PDB entry 6BCU | electron microscopy, 3.80 A resolution | chains B and R of the 10 polymer chains in the assembly

== Chain B ==
Name: Serine/threonine-protein kinase mTOR
Source organism: Homo sapiens
Notes: EC 2.7.11.1
UniProtKB: P42345 (MTOR_HUMAN); residues 579-2549 carry their UniProt numbers (1971 of 2549 residues fall inside the UniProt entry; the rest is not from it)
Sequence (2549 residues; numbered 1 to 2549; the number before each row is that of its first residue; X marks 59 residues of unknown identity (built as UNK)):
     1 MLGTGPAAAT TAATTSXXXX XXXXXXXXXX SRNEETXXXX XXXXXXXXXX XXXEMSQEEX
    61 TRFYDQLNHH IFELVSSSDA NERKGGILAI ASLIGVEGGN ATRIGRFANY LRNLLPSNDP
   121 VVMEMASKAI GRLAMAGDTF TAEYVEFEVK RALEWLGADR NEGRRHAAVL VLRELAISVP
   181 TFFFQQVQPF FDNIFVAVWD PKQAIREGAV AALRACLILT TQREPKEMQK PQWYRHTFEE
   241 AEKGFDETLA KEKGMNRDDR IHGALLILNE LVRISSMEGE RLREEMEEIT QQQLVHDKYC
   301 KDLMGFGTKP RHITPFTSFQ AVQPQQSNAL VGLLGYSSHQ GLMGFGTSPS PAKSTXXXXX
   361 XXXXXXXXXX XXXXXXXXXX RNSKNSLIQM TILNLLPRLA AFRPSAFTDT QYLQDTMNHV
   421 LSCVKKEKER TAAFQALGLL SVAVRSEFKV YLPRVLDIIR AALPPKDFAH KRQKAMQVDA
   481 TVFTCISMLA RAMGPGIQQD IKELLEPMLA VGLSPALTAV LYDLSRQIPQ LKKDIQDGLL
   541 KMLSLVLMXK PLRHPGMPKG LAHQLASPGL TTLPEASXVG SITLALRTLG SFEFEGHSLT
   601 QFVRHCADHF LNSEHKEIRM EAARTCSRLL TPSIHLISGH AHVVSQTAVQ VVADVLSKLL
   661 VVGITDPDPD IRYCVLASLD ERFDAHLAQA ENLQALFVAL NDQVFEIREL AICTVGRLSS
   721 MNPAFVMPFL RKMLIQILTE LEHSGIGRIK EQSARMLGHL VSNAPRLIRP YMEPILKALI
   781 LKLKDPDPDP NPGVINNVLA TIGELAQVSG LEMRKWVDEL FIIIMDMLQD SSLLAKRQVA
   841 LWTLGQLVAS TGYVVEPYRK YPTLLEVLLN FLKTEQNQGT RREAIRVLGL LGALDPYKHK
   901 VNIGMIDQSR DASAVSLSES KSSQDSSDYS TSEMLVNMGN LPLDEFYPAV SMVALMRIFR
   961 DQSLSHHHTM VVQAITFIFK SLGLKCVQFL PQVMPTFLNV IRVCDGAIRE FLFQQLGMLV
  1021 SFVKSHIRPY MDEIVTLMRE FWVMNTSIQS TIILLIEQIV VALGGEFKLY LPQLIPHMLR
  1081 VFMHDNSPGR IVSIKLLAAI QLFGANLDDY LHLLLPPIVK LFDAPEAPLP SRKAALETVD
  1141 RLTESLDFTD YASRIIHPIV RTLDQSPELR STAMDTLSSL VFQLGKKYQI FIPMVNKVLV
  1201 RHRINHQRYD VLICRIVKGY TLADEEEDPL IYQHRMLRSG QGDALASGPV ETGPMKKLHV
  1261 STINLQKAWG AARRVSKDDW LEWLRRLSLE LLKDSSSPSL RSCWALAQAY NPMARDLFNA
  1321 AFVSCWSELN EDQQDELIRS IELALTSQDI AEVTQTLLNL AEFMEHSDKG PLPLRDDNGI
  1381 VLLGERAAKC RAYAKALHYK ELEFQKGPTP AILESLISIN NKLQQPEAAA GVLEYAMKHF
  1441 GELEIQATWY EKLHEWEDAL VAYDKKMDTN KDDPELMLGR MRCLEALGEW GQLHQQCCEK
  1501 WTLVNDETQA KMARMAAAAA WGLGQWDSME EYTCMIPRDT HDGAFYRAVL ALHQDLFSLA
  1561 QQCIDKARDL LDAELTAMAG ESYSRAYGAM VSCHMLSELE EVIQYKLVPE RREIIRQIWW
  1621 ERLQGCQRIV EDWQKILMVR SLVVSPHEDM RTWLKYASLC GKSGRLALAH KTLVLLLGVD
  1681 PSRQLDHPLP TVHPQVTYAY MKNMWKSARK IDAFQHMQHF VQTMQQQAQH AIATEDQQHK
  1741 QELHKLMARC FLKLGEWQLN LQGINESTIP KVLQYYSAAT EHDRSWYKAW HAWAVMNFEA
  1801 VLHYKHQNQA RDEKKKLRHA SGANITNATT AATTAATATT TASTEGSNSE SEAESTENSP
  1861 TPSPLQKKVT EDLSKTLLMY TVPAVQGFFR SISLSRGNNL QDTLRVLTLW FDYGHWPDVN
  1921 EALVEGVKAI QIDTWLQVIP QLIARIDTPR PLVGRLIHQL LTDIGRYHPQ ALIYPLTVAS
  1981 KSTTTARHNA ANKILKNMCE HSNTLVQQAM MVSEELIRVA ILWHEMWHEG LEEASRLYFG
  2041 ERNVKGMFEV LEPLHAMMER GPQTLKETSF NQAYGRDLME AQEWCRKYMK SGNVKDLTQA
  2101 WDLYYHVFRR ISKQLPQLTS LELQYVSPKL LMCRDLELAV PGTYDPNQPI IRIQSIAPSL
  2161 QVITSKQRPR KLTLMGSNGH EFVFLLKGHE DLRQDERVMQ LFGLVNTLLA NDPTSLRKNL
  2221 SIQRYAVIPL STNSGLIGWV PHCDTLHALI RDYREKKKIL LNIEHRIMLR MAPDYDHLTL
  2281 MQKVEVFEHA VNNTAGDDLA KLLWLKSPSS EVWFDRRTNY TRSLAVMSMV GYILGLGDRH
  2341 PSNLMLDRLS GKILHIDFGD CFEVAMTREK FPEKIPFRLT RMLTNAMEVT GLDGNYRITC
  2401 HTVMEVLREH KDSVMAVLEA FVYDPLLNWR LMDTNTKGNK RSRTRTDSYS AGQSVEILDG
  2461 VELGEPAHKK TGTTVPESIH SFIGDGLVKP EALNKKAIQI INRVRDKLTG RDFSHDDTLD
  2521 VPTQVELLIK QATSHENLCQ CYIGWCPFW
Not modelled in the structure: 1-16, 31-36, 54-59, 75-81, 247-257, 290-355, 381-385, 405-409, 467-477, 550-577, 634-643, 904-932, 1223-1260, 1815-1866, 2437-2491
Metal / ion sites: Mg2+ site 1: Asn2343 (together with ATP); Mg2+ site 2: Asp2357 (together with ATP)
Residues lining bound ligands: ATP (adenosine-5'-triphosphate): Ser2165, Lys2166, Gln2167, Pro2169, Leu2185, Lys2187, Tyr2225, Ile2237, Gly2238, Trp2239, Val2240, Thr2245, Ser2342, Asn2343, Met2345, Ile2356, Asp2357
Curated features (UniProtKB/Swiss-Prot):
  - region: Val2162 to Arg2168 (G-loop), Lys2258 to Gly2296 (Interaction with MLST8), Gly2335 to Asn2343 (Catalytic loop), His2355 to Thr2380 (Activation loop)
  - binding site (1D-myo-inositol hexakisphosphate): Lys1662, Lys1702, Arg1749
  - binding site (ATP): Ser2165, Gln2167, Leu2185, Lys2187, Glu2190, Tyr2225, Gly2238, Trp2239, Val2240, Thr2245, Met2345, Ile2356
  - binding site (Mg(2+)): Asn2343, Asp2357
  - modified residue: Thr1162 (Phosphothreonine), Lys1218 (N6-acetyllysine), Ser1261 (Phosphoserine), Ser2159 (Phosphoserine), Thr2164 (Phosphothreonine), Thr2173 (Phosphothreonine), Thr2446 (Phosphothreonine), Ser2448 (Phosphoserine), Ser2478 (Phosphoserine), Ser2481 (Phosphoserine)
  - cross-link: Lys2066 (Glycyl lysine isopeptide (Lys-Gly) (interchain with G-Cter in ubiquitin))
Reported in the primary citation:
  - catalytic residues: Asp2338, His2340
  - disease-associated variants - A1459P, T1977R, S2215Y, E2419K: increased catalytic activity with GTP-binding protein Rheb (chain R)

== Chain R ==
Name: GTP-binding protein Rheb
Source organism: Homo sapiens
UniProtKB: Q15382 (RHEB_HUMAN); residue numbers follow UniProt; this construct covers 1-184
Sequence (188 residues; each row starts with the number of its first residue; numbers below 1 keep their minus sign (Gly-3 is residue -3)):
    -3 GSGRMPQSKS RKIAILGYRS VGKSSLTIQF VEGQFVDSYD PTIENTFTKL ITVNGQEYHL
    57 QLVDTAGQDE YSIFPQTYSI DINGYILVYS VTSIKSFEVI KVIHGKLLDM VGKVQIPIML
   117 VGNKKDLHME RVISYEEGKA LAESWNAAFL ESSAKENQTA VDVFRRIILE AEKMDGAASQ
   177 GKSSCSVM
Not modelled in the structure: -3 to 3, 170-184
Construct notes: expression tag (-3 to 0)
Metal / ion sites: Mg2+: Ser20, Thr38 (together with GTP)
Residues lining bound ligands: GTP (guanosine-5'-triphosphate): Arg15, Ser16, Val17, Gly18, Lys19, Ser20, Ser21, Ser34, Tyr35, Pro37, Thr38, Asp60, Thr61, Ala62, Gly63, Asn119, Lys120, Asp122, Ser149, Ala150, Lys151
Curated features (UniProtKB/Swiss-Prot):
  - motif: Tyr35 to Phe43 (Effector region)
  - binding site (GDP): Ser16, Val17, Gly18, Lys19, Ser20, Ser21, Val32, Asp33, Asn119, Asp122, Ala150
  - binding site (GTP): Ser16, Gly18, Lys19, Ser20, Ser21, Val32, Tyr35, Thr38, Asn119, Asp122, Ala150
  - binding site (Mg(2+)): Ser20, Thr38
  - site: Tyr35 (Important for autoinhibition of GTPase activity)
  - modified residue: Ser130 (Phosphoserine), Cys181 (Cysteine methyl ester)
  - lipidation: Cys181 (S-farnesyl cysteine)
  - cross-link: Lys8 (Glycyl lysine isopeptide (Lys-Gly) (interchain with G-Cter in ubiquitin))
  - natural variant: Glu139 (E139K: In a colorectal cancer sample)
  - mutagenesis: Lys8 (K8R: Decreased ubiquitination by RNF152. Does not affect polyubiquitination in response to amino acids), Arg15 (R15G: Partially resistant to inactivation by TSC1-TSC2), Ser20 (S20N: Deficient in guanine nucleotide binding. Unable to rescue RPS6KB1 from inactivation by amino-acid withdrawal. Reduces affinity for MCRS1), Tyr35 (Y35A: Increased GTPase ativity; insensitive to TSC2 regulation, leading to impaired regulation of mTORC1 signaling; Y35N: Dominant mutant, which can activate mTORC1 in both GDP- and GTP-bound forms), Thr38 (T38M: Slightly impairs signaling through mTORC1, but still binds guanine nucleotides normally), Ile39 (I39K: Impairs RPS6KB1 activation, but still binds guanine nucleotides normally. Slightly reduces interaction with MCRS1), Glu40 (E40G: No effect), Asn41 (N41A: Impairs interaction with MTOR. Impairs signaling through mTORC1, but still binds guanine nucleotides normally), Phe43 (F43C: No effect), Leu46 (L46A: Causes slight reduction in RPS6KB1 activation), Thr48 (T48A: Causes slightly reduced phosphorylation of EIF4EBP1), Val49 (V49A: Causes slightly reduced phosphorylation of EIF4EBP1), 11 further mutagenesis entries in UniProt

== Interface between chain B and chain R ==
Pairs across the interface (43; chain B residue first):
  His69(B) with Lys109(R), hydrogen bond (side chain-backbone)
  Ala101(B) with Gln72(R), hydrogen bond (backbone-side chain)
  Thr102(B) with Gln72(R), hydrogen bond (backbone-side chain)
  Ile104(B) with Ile76(R)
  Gly105(B) with Gln72(R); Ser75(R); Ile76(R)
  Arg106(B) with Asp105(R), hydrogen bond (side chain-backbone); Met106(R); Gly108(R)
  Asn109(B) with Ser75(R), hydrogen bond (side chain-backbone); Val107(R); Val110(R)
  Tyr110(B) with Gly108(R); Val110(R), hydrophobic
  Arg112(B) with Ile76(R), hydrogen bond (side chain-backbone)
  Asn113(B) with Val110(R)
  Phe140(B) with Gln72(R); Thr73(R); Ile76(R)
  Glu143(B) with Asp77(R)
  Tyr144(B) with Ile76(R), hydrophobic
  Phe147(B) with Asp77(R); Asn79(R)
  Glu154(B) with Lys5(R), salt bridge; Ser6(R); Arg7(R), salt bridge
  Thr969(B) with Ile69(R)
  Gln973(B) with Ile39(R)
  Phe977(B) with Pro37(R); Ile39(R), hydrophobic
  Lys980(B) with Pro37(R)
  Phe1011(B) with Asp65(R)
  Gln1014(B) with Asp65(R); Tyr67(R)
  Met1018(B) with Arg15(R)
  Ser1050(B) with Tyr67(R)
  Thr1051(B) with Tyr67(R)
  Asn1264(B) with Thr42(R), hydrogen bond
  Lys1293(B) with Thr42(R)
  Ser1302(B) with Ile39(R)
  Trp1304(B) with Glu40(R)
  Gln1308(B) with Thr73(R)
Also at the interface, not in a pair above, chain B (35 interface residues in all): Arg62, Glu73, Arg160, Glu1010, Arg1301, Ala1305
Also at the interface, not in a pair above, chain R (27 interface residues in all): Lys8, Gln57, Ala62, Ile112
Interface features reported in the paper:
  - interface residues, chain R: Asp33(R), Gly63(R)

== In short ==
35 residues of chain B face 27 of chain R across their interface; the contacts include 7 hydrogen bonds and 2
salt bridges. Polar pairs include Glu154(B)-Lys5(R), Glu154(B)-Arg7(R) and His69(B)-Lys109(R). From the paper:
catalytic residues Asp2338(B) and His2340(B); A1459P, T1977R and S2215Y of chain B, among others, increase
catalytic activity with GTP-binding protein Rheb (chain R).
Here chain B is Serine/threonine-protein kinase mTOR and chain R is GTP-binding protein Rheb, both from Homo
sapiens. Entry 6BCU (Cryo-EM structure of the activated RHEB-mTORC1 refined to 3.4 angstrom) was determined by
electron microscopy together with 5WBJ, 5WBK, 5WBL and 6BCX from the same study.
